1FZ2 - chains A and B of the 6 polymer chains in the assembly; structure by X-ray diffraction, 2.15 A resolution.

# Chain A (and B)
Molecule: Methane monooxygenase component A, alpha chain
From: Methylococcus capsulatus
Notes: EC 1.14.13.25; chain B of this document is another copy of the same molecule, construct and numbering; everything in this record applies to it too
UniProtKB: P22869 (MEMA_METCA); numbering as in UniProt (aligned over 1-527)
Amino-acid sequence (527 residues; numbered 1 to 527; the number before each row is that of its first residue):
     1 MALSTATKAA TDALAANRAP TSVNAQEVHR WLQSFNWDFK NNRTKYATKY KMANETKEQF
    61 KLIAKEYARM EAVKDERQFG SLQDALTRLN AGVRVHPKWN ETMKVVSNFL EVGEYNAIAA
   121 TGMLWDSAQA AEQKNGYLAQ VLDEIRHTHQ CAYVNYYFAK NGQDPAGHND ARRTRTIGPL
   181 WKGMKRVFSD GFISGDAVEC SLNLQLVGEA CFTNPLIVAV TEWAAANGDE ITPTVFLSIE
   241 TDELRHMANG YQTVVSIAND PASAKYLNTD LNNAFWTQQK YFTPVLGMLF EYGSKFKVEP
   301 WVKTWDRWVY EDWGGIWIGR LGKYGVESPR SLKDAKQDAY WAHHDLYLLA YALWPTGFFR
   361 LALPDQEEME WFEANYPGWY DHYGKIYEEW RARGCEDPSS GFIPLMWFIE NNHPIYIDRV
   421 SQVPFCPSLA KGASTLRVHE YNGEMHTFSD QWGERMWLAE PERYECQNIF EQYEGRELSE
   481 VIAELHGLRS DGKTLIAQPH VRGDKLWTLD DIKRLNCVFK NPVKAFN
Disordered / not traced: 1-16 (chain B: 1-17)
Bound ions: Fe2+ site 1: Glu114, Glu144, His147; Fe2+ site 2: Glu209, Glu243, His246; Ca2+ near Asn527 (its only coordinating residue here)
Swiss-Prot annotation at these positions:
  - active site: Cys151
  - binding site (Fe cation): Glu114, Glu144, His147, Glu209, Glu243, His246

# How chain A and chain B interact
Contacting residue pairs - 26 pairs, chain A then chain B:
  Glu76(A) - Glu76(B)
  Arg77(A) - Gly80(B)
  Gly80(A) - Arg77(B)
  Gly80(A) - Ser81(B)  hydrogen bond (backbone-side chain)
  Ser81(A) - Gly80(B)  hydrogen bond (side chain-backbone)
  Ser81(A) - Ser81(B)
  Ser81(A) - Asp84(B)  hydrogen bond
  Ser81(A) - Ala85(B)  hydrogen bond (side chain-backbone)
  Gln83(A) - Arg77(B)
  Asp84(A) - Ser81(B)  hydrogen bond
  Asp84(A) - Thr234(B)
  Ala85(A) - Ser81(B)  hydrogen bond (backbone-side chain)
  Ala85(A) - Leu86(B)  hydrophobic
  Leu86(A) - Ala85(B)  hydrophobic
  Arg88(A) - Glu230(B)  salt bridge
  Arg88(A) - Pro233(B)
  Arg88(A) - Thr234(B)  hydrogen bond
  Arg88(A) - Leu237(B)
  Leu89(A) - Leu89(B)  hydrophobic
  Leu89(A) - Glu230(B)
  Glu230(A) - Arg88(B)  salt bridge
  Glu230(A) - Leu89(B)
  Pro233(A) - Arg88(B)
  Thr234(A) - Asp84(B)
  Thr234(A) - Arg88(B)  hydrogen bond
  Leu237(A) - Arg88(B)
Also at the interface, not in a pair above, chain B (14 interface residues in all): Gln83

# Summary
Chain A and chain B each contribute 14 residues to their interface; the contacts include 8 hydrogen bonds and
2 salt bridges. Among the polar pairs are Arg88(A)-Glu230(B), Gly80(A)-Ser81(B) and Ser81(A)-Asp84(B). From
UniProt: active-site residue Cys151(A) and 6 Fe cation-binding residues on chain A.
Chain A and chain B are both Methane monooxygenase component A, alpha chain (Methylococcus capsulatus); the
structure, Methane monooxygenase hydroxylase, form II mixed-valent generated by crystal soaking, was
determined by X-ray diffraction together with 1FYZ, 1FZ0, 1FZ1, 1FZ3, 1FZ4 and 1FZ5 from the same study.
